6KQH - chains C and G of the 9 polymer chains in the assembly; structure by X-ray diffraction, 3.18 A resolution.

Chain C:
Name: DNA-directed RNA polymerase subunit beta
Source organism: Thermus thermophilus (strain HB8 / ATCC 27634 / DSM 579)
Notes: EC 2.7.7.6
UniProtKB: Q8RQE9 (RPOB_THET8); residue numbers follow UniProt; this construct covers 1-1119
Amino-acid sequence (1119 residues; numbered 1 to 1119; the number before each row is that of its first residue):
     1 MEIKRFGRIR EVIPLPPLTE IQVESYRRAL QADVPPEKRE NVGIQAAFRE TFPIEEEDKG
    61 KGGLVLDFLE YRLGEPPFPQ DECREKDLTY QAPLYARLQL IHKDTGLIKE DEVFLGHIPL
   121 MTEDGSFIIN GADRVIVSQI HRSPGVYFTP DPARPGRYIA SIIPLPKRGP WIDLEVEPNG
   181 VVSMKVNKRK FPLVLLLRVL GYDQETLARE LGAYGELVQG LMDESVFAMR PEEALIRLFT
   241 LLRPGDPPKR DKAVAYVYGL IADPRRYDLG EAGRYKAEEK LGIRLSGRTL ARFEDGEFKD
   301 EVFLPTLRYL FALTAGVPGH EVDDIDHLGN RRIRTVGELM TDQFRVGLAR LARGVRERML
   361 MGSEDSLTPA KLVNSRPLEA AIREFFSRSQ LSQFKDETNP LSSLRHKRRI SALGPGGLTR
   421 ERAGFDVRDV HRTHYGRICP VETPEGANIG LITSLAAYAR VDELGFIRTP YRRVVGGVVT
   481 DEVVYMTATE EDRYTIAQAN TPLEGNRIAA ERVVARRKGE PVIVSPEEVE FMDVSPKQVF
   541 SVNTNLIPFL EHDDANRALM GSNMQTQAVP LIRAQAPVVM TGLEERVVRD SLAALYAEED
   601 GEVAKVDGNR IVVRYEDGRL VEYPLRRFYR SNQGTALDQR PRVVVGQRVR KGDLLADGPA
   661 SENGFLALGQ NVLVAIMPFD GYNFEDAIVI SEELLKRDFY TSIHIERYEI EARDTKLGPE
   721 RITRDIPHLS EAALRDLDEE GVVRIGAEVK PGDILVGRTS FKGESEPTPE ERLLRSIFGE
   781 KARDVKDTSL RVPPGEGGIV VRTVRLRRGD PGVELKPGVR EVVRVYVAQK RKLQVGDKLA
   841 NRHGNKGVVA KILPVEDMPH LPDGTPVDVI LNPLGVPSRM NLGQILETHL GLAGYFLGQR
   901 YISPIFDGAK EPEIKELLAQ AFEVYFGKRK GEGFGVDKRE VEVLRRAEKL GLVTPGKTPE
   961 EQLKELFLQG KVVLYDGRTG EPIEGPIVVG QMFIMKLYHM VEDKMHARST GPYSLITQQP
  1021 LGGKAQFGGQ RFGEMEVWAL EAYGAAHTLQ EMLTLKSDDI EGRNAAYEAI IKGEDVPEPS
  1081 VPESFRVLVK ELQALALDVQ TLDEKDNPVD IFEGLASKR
Disordered / not traced: 57-62, 1119

Chain G:
Molecule: 21-nt DNA strand
Sequence (21 nucleotides; numbered 1 to 21; the number before each row is that of its first residue):
     1 CCTGCATCCG TGAGTCGAGG G
Disordered / not traced: 1-3

Chain C / chain G interface:
Residue-residue contacts (11; chain C residue first):
  Arg134(C) - DG21(G)  hydrogen bond to the phosphate
  Phe394(C) - DG20(G)  phosphate contact
  Phe394(C) - DG21(G)  phosphate contact
  Glu421(C) - DA13(G)  base contact
  Arg422(C) - DA13(G)  base contact
  Gly1023(C) - DA18(G)  phosphate contact
  Lys1024(C) - DA18(G)  hydrogen bond to the phosphate
  Gln1030(C) - DG17(G)  sugar contact
  Arg1031(C) - DC16(G)  salt bridge to the phosphate
  Arg1031(C) - DG17(G)  hydrogen bond to the phosphate
  Met1035(C) - DT15(G)  sugar contact
Other interface residues (no listed pair), chain C (12 interface residues in all): Ser387, Gly1029, Gly1033
Other interface residues (no listed pair), chain G (8 interface residues in all): DG14

In short:
Chain C and chain G form an interface of 12 and 8 residues respectively; the contacts include 3 hydrogen bonds
and 1 salt bridge. Among the polar pairs are Arg134(C)-DG21(G), Lys1024(C)-DA18(G) and Arg1031(C)-DG17(G).
Chain C is DNA-directed RNA polymerase subunit beta (Thermus thermophilus (strain HB8 / ATCC 27634 / DSM 579))
and chain G is a 21-nt DNA strand; the structure, Thermus thermophilus initial transcription complex
comprising sigma A and 5'-OH RNA of 7 nt, was determined by X-ray diffraction together with 6KQD, 6KQE, 6KQF,
6KQG, 6KQL, 6KQM and 6 further entries from the same study.
